7XOM - chains B and L of the 15 polymer chains in the assembly; structure by electron microscopy, 3.20 A resolution.

Chain B (and L):
Molecule: Chaperonin GroEL
Organism: Escherichia coli
Notes: EC 5.6.1.7; chain L of this document is another copy of the same molecule, construct and numbering; everything in this record applies to it too
UniProtKB: P0A6F5 (CH60_ECOLI); numbering as in UniProt (aligned over 2-548)
Sequence (547 residues; numbered 2 to 548; the number before each row is that of its first residue):
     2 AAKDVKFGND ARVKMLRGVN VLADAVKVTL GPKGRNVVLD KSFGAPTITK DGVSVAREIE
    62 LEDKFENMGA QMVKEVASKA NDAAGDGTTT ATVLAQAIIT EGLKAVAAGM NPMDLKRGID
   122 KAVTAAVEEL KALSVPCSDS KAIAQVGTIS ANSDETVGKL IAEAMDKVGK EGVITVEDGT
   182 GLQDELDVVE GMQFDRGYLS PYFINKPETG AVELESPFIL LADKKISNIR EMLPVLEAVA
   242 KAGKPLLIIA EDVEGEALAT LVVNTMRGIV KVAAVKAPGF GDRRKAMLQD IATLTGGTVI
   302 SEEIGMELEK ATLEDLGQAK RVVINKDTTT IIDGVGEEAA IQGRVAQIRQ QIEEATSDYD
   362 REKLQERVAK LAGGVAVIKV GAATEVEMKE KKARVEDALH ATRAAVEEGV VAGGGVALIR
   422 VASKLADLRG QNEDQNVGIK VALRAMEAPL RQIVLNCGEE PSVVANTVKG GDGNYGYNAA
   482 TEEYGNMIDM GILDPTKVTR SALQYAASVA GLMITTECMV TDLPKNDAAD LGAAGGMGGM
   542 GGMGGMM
Disordered / not traced: 526-548

How chain B and chain L interact:
Pairs across the interface (7):
  Lys105(B) - Ala108(L)
  Lys105(B) - Ala109(L)
  Lys105(B) - Gly110(L)
  Ala108(B) - Lys105(L)
  Ala109(B) - Lys105(L)
  Ala109(B) - Ala109(L)  hydrophobic
  Glu434(B) - Glu434(L)

Overview:
4 residues of chain B face 5 of chain L across their interface.
Chain B and chain L are both Chaperonin GroEL (Escherichia coli); the structure, Cryo-EM structure of occupied
ring subunit 4 (OR4) of GroEL complexed with polyalanine model of UGT1A ..., was determined by electron
microscopy.
